Entry 5I7Z (X-ray diffraction, 1.80 A resolution); this record covers chains A and B.

Chain A:
Name: LD29223p
From: Drosophila melanogaster
Notes: fragment: PDZ domain
UniProtKB: O97111 (O97111_DROME); numbering as in UniProt (aligned over 158-253)
Amino-acid sequence (96 residues; numbered 158 to 253; the number before each row is that of its first residue):
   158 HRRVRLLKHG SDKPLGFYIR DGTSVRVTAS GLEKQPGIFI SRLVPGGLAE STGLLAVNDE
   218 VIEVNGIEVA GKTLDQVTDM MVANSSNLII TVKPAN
Reported in the primary citation:
  - specificity-determining residues: Asp232
  - conformationally variable residues (side-chain flip): Leu164, Lys165

Chain B:
Name: Crb-3
Amino-acid sequence (8 residues; numbered -1 to 6; the number before each row is that of its first residue; numbers below 1 keep their minus sign (Leu-1 is residue -1)):
    -1 LPPEERLI
Unresolved in the structure: -1

Interface between chain A and chain B:
Contacting residue pairs (21):
  Pro171(A) - Ile6(B)
  Leu172(A) - Ile6(B)  hydrogen bond (backbone-backbone)
  Gly173(A) - Ile6(B)  hydrogen bond (backbone-backbone)
  Phe174(A) - Arg4(B)
  Phe174(A) - Leu5(B)
  Phe174(A) - Ile6(B)  hydrogen bond (backbone-backbone)
  Tyr175(A) - Glu3(B)
  Tyr175(A) - Arg4(B)
  Tyr175(A) - Leu5(B)  hydrophobic
  Ile176(A) - Glu3(B)
  Ile176(A) - Arg4(B)  hydrogen bond (backbone-backbone)
  Arg177(A) - Glu2(B)
  Ser198(A) - Glu3(B)  hydrogen bond
  Arg199(A) - Glu3(B)  salt bridge
  Val201(A) - Leu5(B)  hydrophobic
  Leu231(A) - Pro1(B)
  Leu231(A) - Glu2(B)
  Asp232(A) - Arg4(B)  salt bridge
  Thr235(A) - Arg4(B)
  Thr235(A) - Ile6(B)
  Met238(A) - Ile6(B)  hydrophobic
Other interface residues (no listed pair), chain A (16 interface residues in all): Asp178, Leu245
Other interface residues (no listed pair), chain B (7 interface residues in all): Pro0
Interface features reported in the paper:
  - interface residues, chain A: Arg199(A), Asp232(A)

Summary:
The interface between chain A and chain B involves 16 residues on one side and 7 on the other; the contacts
include 5 hydrogen bonds and 2 salt bridges. Polar contacts include Arg199(A)-Glu3(B), Asp232(A)-Arg4(B) and
Leu172(A)-Ile6(B). From the paper: interface residues Arg199(A) and Asp232(A); the specificity determinant
Asp232(A).
Chain A is LD29223p (Drosophila melanogaster) and chain B is Crb-3; the structure, Crystal structure of a
Par-6 PDZ-Crumbs 3 C-terminal peptide complex, was determined by X-ray diffraction.
